Entry 7AF5 (electron microscopy, 2.96 A resolution); this record covers chains 1 and I of the 9 polymer chains in the assembly.

[Chain 1]
Molecule: 16SrRNA (head domain of the 30S ribosome)
From: Escherichia coli
Sequence (1541 nucleotides; numbered 1 to 1541; the number before each row is that of its first residue):
     1 AAAUUGAAGA GUUUGAUCAU GGCUCAGAUU GAACGCUGGC GGCAGGCCUA ACACAUGCAA
    61 GUCGAACGGU AACAGGAAGA AGCUUGCUUC UUUGCUGACG AGUGGCGGAC GGGUGAGUAA
   121 UGUCUGGGAA ACUGCCUGAU GGAGGGGGAU AACUACUGGA AACGGUAGCU AAUACCGCAU
   181 AACGUCGCAA GACCAAAGAG GGGGACCUUC GGGCCUCUUG CCAUCGGAUG UGCCCAGAUG
   241 GGAUUAGCUA GUAGGUGGGG UAACGGCUCA CCUAGGCGAC GAUCCCUAGC UGGUCUGAGA
   301 GGAUGACCAG CCACACUGGA ACUGAGACAC GGUCCAGACU CCUACGGGAG GCAGCAGUGG
   361 GGAAUAUUGC ACAAUGGGCG CAAGCCUGAU GCAGCCAUGC CGCGUGUAUG AAGAAGGCCU
   421 UCGGGUUGUA AAGUACUUUC AGCGGGGAGG AAGGGAGUAA AGUUAAUACC UUUGCUCAUU
   481 GACGUUACCC GCAGAAGAAG CACCGGCUAA CUCCGUGCCA GCAGCCXCGG UAAUACGGAG
   541 GGUGCAAGCG UUAAUCGGAA UUACUGGGCG UAAAGCGCAC GCAGGCGGUU UGUUAAGUCA
   601 GAUGUGAAAU CCCCGGGCUC AACCUGGGAA CUGCAUCUGA UACUGGCAAG CUUGAGUCUC
   661 GUAGAGGGGG GUAGAAUUCC AGGUGUAGCG GUGAAAUGCG UAGAGAUCUG GAGGAAUACC
   721 GGUGGCGAAG GCGGCCCCCU GGACGAAGAC UGACGCUCAG GUGCGAAAGC GUGGGGAGCA
   781 AACAGGAUUA GAUACCCUGG UAGUCCACGC CGUAAACGAU GUCGACUUGG AGGUUGUGCC
   841 CUUGAGGCGU GGCUUCCGGA GCUAACGCGU UAAGUCGACC GCCUGGGGAG UACGGCCGCA
   901 AGGUUAAAAC UCAAAUGAAU UGACGGGGGC CCGCACAAGC GGUGGAGCAU GUGGUUUAAU
   961 UCGAUGXAAC GCGAAGAACC UUACCUGGUC UUGACAUCCA CGGAAGUUUU CAGAGAUGAG
  1021 AAUGUGCCUU CGGGAACCGU GAGACAGGUG CUGCAUGGCU GUCGUCAGCU CGUGUUGUGA
  1081 AAUGUUGGGU UAAGUCCCGC AACGAGCGCA ACCCUUAUCC UUUGUUGCCA GCGGUCCGGC
  1141 CGGGAACUCA AAGGAGACUG CCAGUGAUAA ACUGGAGGAA GGUGGGGAUG ACGUCAAGUC
  1201 AUCAUGGCCC UUACGACCAG GGCUACACAC GUGCUACAAU GGCGCAUACA AAGAGAAGCG
  1261 ACCUCGCGAG AGCAAGCGGA CCUCAUAAAG UGCGUCGUAG UCCGGAUUGG AGUCUGCAAC
  1321 UCGACUCCAU GAAGUCGGAA UCGCUAGUAA UCGUGGAUCA GAAUGCCACG GUGAAUACGU
  1381 UCCCGGCCUU GUACACACCG CCCGUXACAC CAUGGGAGUG GGUUGCAAAA GAAGUAGGUA
  1441 GCUUAACCUU CGGGAGGGCG CUUACCACUU UGUGAUUCAU GACUGGGGUG AAGUCGUAAC
  1501 AAGGUAACCG UAGGGGAACC UGCGGUUGGA UCACCUCCUU A
Not modelled in the structure: 1-930, 1387-1541
Modified positions: PSU (pseudouridine-5'-monophosphate) at position 516, G7M (N7-methyl-guanosine-5'-monophosphate) at position 527, 2MG (2N-methylguanosine-5'-monophosphate) at position 966, 5MC (5-methylcytidine-5'-monophosphate) at position 967, 2MG (2N-methylguanosine-5'-monophosphate) at position 1207, 4OC (4n,o2'-methylcytidine-5'-monophosphate) at position 1401, 5MC (5-methylcytidine-5'-monophosphate) at position 1406, UR3 (3-methyluridine-5'-monophoshate) at position 1497, 2MG (2N-methylguanosine-5'-monophosphate) at position 1515, MA6 (6N-dimethyladenosine-5'-monophoshate) at position 1517, MA6 (6N-dimethyladenosine-5'-monophoshate) at position 1518
Bound ions: Mg2+ site 1 near C934 (its only coordinating residue here); Mg2+ site 2: A935, G1343; Mg2+ site 3 near A937 (its only coordinating residue here); Mg2+ site 4: G944, G945; Mg2+ site 5 near C972 (its only coordinating residue here); Mg2+ site 6: G976, C1359; Mg2+ site 7 near C980 (its only coordinating residue here); Mg2+ site 8: G993, G1041; Mg2+ site 9: C1054, A1197, G1198; Mg2+ site 10: C1054, A1197; Mg2+ site 11 near C1066 (its only coordinating residue here); Mg2+ site 12: U1085, G1099; 15 more Mg2+ sites not listed

[Chain I]
Molecule: 30S ribosomal protein S9
From: Escherichia coli
Reference sequence: C3SRY2 (C3SRY2_ECOLX); numbering as in UniProt (aligned over 1-130)
Chain sequence (130 residues; numbered 1 to 130; the number before each row is that of its first residue):
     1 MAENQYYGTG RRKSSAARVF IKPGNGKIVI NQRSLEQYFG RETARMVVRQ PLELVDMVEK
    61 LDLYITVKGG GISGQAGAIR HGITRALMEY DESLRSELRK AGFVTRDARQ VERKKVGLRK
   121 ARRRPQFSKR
Not modelled in the structure: 1-3

[How chain 1 and chain I interact]
Contacting residue pairs - 112 pairs, chain 1 then chain I:
  G942(1) - Gln126(I)  base contact
  U943(1) - Gln126(I)  sugar contact
  5MC_967(1) - Phe127(I)  phosphate contact
  A968(1) - Phe127(I)  phosphate contact
  U1116(1) - Gln110(I)  hydrogen bond to the sugar
  A1117(1) - Arg106(I)  hydrogen bond to the phosphate
  A1117(1) - Ala108(I)  sugar contact
  U1118(1) - Arg11(I)  salt bridge to the phosphate
  U1118(1) - Arg85(I)  hydrogen bond to the phosphate
  U1118(1) - Arg106(I)  salt bridge to the phosphate
  C1119(1) - Arg11(I)  salt bridge to the phosphate
  C1119(1) - Arg85(I)  salt bridge to the phosphate
  C1129(1) - Arg18(I)  sugar contact
  A1130(1) - Arg18(I)  salt bridge to the phosphate
  A1130(1) - Phe20(I)  sugar contact
  A1130(1) - Tyr64(I)  phosphate contact
  A1146(1) - Arg18(I)  base contact
  C1147(1) - Tyr7(I)  sugar contact
  C1147(1) - Thr9(I)  hydrogen bond to the phosphate
  C1147(1) - Arg18(I)  hydrogen bond to the base
  U1148(1) - Thr9(I)  hydrogen bond to the phosphate
  U1148(1) - Arg11(I)  salt bridge to the phosphate
  U1148(1) - Ala16(I)  sugar contact
  U1148(1) - Arg18(I)  sugar contact
  C1149(1) - Arg11(I)  salt bridge to the phosphate
  G1178(1) - Arg95(I)  salt bridge to the phosphate
  G1178(1) - Arg99(I)  salt bridge to the phosphate
  A1179(1) - Arg95(I)  salt bridge to the phosphate
  A1179(1) - Arg99(I)  salt bridge to the phosphate
  A1179(1) - Val104(I)  phosphate contact
  A1179(1) - Thr105(I)  hydrogen bond to the sugar
  A1179(1) - Arg106(I)  hydrogen bond to the sugar
  A1180(1) - Arg99(I)  salt bridge to the phosphate
  A1180(1) - Thr105(I)  sugar contact
  G1184(1) - Ala108(I)  base contact
  G1186(1) - Glu112(I)  sugar contact
  G1186(1) - Lys115(I)  phosphate contact
  G1186(1) - Arg122(I)  salt bridge to the phosphate
  G1187(1) - Arg113(I)  hydrogen bond to the sugar
  G1187(1) - Lys115(I)  phosphate contact
  G1231(1) - Ser128(I)  phosphate contact
  U1232(1) - Arg119(I)  sugar contact
  U1232(1) - Gln126(I)  hydrogen bond to the phosphate
  U1232(1) - Phe127(I)  phosphate contact
  U1232(1) - Ser128(I)  phosphate contact
  G1233(1) - Arg119(I)  salt bridge to the phosphate
  G1233(1) - Pro125(I)  phosphate contact
  G1233(1) - Gln126(I)  hydrogen bond to the phosphate
  A1248(1) - Arg33(I)  hydrogen bond to the phosphate
  C1249(1) - Arg33(I)  salt bridge to the phosphate
  C1249(1) - Tyr38(I)  sugar contact
  C1249(1) - Gly70(I)  hydrogen bond to the sugar
  C1249(1) - Gly71(I)  sugar contact
  C1249(1) - Gln75(I)  hydrogen bond to the phosphate
  A1250(1) - Ser14(I)  sugar contact
  A1250(1) - Gly69(I)  hydrogen bond to the phosphate
  A1250(1) - Gly70(I)  hydrogen bond to the sugar
  A1251(1) - Gly69(I)  phosphate contact
  A1340(1) - Arg130(I)  hydrogen bond to the sugar
  U1341(1) - Lys129(I)  phosphate contact
  U1341(1) - Arg130(I)  salt bridge to the phosphate
  C1342(1) - Gln126(I)  sugar contact
  C1342(1) - Phe127(I)  sugar contact
  C1342(1) - Lys129(I)  salt bridge to the phosphate
  G1343(1) - Arg123(I)  hydrogen bond to the sugar
  G1343(1) - Arg124(I)  salt bridge to the phosphate
  C1344(1) - Arg122(I)  sugar contact
  C1344(1) - Arg124(I)  salt bridge to the phosphate
  U1345(1) - Arg122(I)  salt bridge to the phosphate
  A1346(1) - Arg109(I)  hydrogen bond to the base
  A1346(1) - Arg122(I)  salt bridge to the phosphate
  G1347(1) - Arg12(I)  hydrogen bond to the base
  G1347(1) - Lys13(I)  base contact
  G1347(1) - Arg109(I)  salt bridge to the phosphate
  G1347(1) - Gln110(I)  sugar contact
  G1347(1) - Val111(I)  sugar contact
  U1348(1) - Val111(I)  phosphate contact
  U1348(1) - Glu112(I)  hydrogen bond to the phosphate
  U1348(1) - Arg122(I)  phosphate contact
  A1349(1) - Lys120(I)  salt bridge to the phosphate
  A1349(1) - Ala121(I)  phosphate contact
  A1349(1) - Arg122(I)  hydrogen bond to the phosphate
  A1349(1) - Arg123(I)  hydrogen bond to the phosphate
  A1350(1) - Lys120(I)  salt bridge to the phosphate
  A1350(1) - Arg123(I)  salt bridge to the phosphate
  U1351(1) - Lys120(I)  base contact
  C1366(1) - Arg119(I)  salt bridge to the phosphate
  C1367(1) - Lys114(I)  salt bridge to the phosphate
  C1367(1) - Val116(I)  phosphate contact
  C1367(1) - Gly117(I)  hydrogen bond to the phosphate
  C1367(1) - Leu118(I)  phosphate contact
  A1368(1) - Arg113(I)  salt bridge to the phosphate
  A1368(1) - Lys114(I)  salt bridge to the phosphate
  A1368(1) - Lys115(I)  phosphate contact
  A1368(1) - Val116(I)  hydrogen bond to the phosphate
  C1369(1) - Arg113(I)  phosphate contact
  C1369(1) - Lys114(I)  hydrogen bond to the phosphate
  G1370(1) - Ser14(I)  hydrogen bond to the phosphate
  G1370(1) - Val111(I)  phosphate contact
  G1371(1) - Lys13(I)  phosphate contact
  G1371(1) - Ser14(I)  hydrogen bond to the phosphate
  G1371(1) - Gly70(I)  phosphate contact
  G1371(1) - Gly71(I)  hydrogen bond to the phosphate
  U1372(1) - Lys13(I)  salt bridge to the phosphate
  U1372(1) - Arg41(I)  hydrogen bond to the phosphate
  U1372(1) - Gly71(I)  phosphate contact
  U1372(1) - Ile72(I)  hydrogen bond to the phosphate
  U1372(1) - Ser73(I)  hydrogen bond to the phosphate
  U1372(1) - Gly74(I)  hydrogen bond to the phosphate
  G1373(1) - Lys13(I)  hydrogen bond to the base
  G1373(1) - Arg41(I)  salt bridge to the phosphate
  G1373(1) - Ser73(I)  hydrogen bond to the phosphate
Other interface residues (no listed pair), chain 1 (51 interface residues in all): G1131, G1185, G1290, U1291
Other interface residues (no listed pair), chain I (54 interface residues in all): Gln5, Gly40, Thr66, Val67, Lys68

[Overview]
51 residues of chain 1 face 54 of chain I across their interface, with 35 hydrogen bonds and 31 salt bridges.
Among the polar pairs are C1147(1)-Arg18(I), A1346(1)-Arg109(I) and G1347(1)-Arg12(I). A935(1) and G1343(1)
form the Mg2+ site 2.
Chain 1 is 16SrRNA (head domain of the 30S ribosome) and chain I is 30S ribosomal protein S9, both from
Escherichia coli; the structure, Bacterial 30S ribosomal subunit assembly complex state I (head domain), was
determined by electron microscopy (same publication as 7AF3, 7AF8, 7AFA, 7AFD, 7AFH, 7AFI and 17 further
entries).
